Entry 1KQS (X-ray diffraction, 3.10 A resolution); this record covers chains 0 and S of the 32 polymer chains in the assembly.

== Chain 0 ==
Molecule: 23S RRNA
Source organism: Haloarcula marismortui
Sequence (2922 nucleotides; row label = number of the first residue in the row):
     2 UUGGCUACUA UGCCAGCUGG UGGAUUGCUC GGCUCAGGCG CUGAUGAAGG ACGUGCCAAG
    62 CUGCGAUAAG CCAUGGGGAG CCGCACGGAG GCGAAGAACC AUGGAUUUCC GAAUGAGAAU
   122 CUCUCUAACA AUUGCUUCGC GCAAUGAGGA ACCCCGAGAA CUGAAACAUC UCAGUAUCGG
   182 GAGGAACAGA AAACGCAAUG UGAUGUCGUU AGUAACCGCG AGUGAACGCG AUACAGCCCA
   242 AACCGAAGCC CUCACGGGCA AUGUGGUGUC AGGGCUACCU CUCAUCAGCC GACCGUCUCG
   302 ACGAAGUCUC UUGGAACAGA GCGUGAUACA GGGUGACAAC CCCGUACUCG AGACCAGUAC
   362 GACGUGCGGU AGUGCCAGAG UAGCGGGGGU UGGAUAUCCC UCGCGAAUAA CGCAGGCAUC
   422 GACUGCGAAG GCUAAACACA ACCUGAGACC GAUAGUGAAC AAGUAGUGUG AACGAACGCU
   482 GCAAAGUACC CUCAGAAGGG AGGCGAAAUA GAGCAUGAAA UCAGUUGGCG AUCGAGCGAC
   542 AGGGCAUACA AGGUCCCUCG ACGAAUGACC GACGCGCGAG CGUCCAGUAA GACUCACGGG
   602 AAGCCGAUGU UCUGUCGUAC GUUUUGAAAA ACGAGCCAGG GAGUGUGUCU GCAUGGCAAG
   662 UCUAACCGGA GUAUCCGGGG AGGCACAGGG AAACCGACAU GGCCGCAGGG CUUUGCCCGA
   722 GGGCCGCCGU CUUCAAGGGC GGGGAGCCAU GUGGACACGA CCCGAAUCCG GACGAUCUAC
   782 GCAUGGACAA GAUGAAGCGU GCCGAAAGGC ACGUGGAAGU CUGUUAGAGU UGGUGUCCUA
   842 CAAUACCCUC UCGUGAUCUA UGUGUAGGGG UGAAAGGCCC AUCGAGUCCG GCAACAGCUG
   902 GUUCCAAUCG AAACAUGUCG AAGCAUGACC UCCGCCGAGG UAGUCUGUGA GGUAGAGCGA
   962 CCGAUUGGUG UGUCCGCCUC CGAGAGGAGU CGGCACACCU GUCAAACUCC AAACUUACAG
  1022 ACGCCGUUUG ACGCGGGGAU UCCGGUGCGC GGGGUAAGCC UGUGUACCAG GAGGGGAACA
  1082 ACCCAGAGAU AGGUUAAGGU CCCCAAGUGU GGAUUAAGUG UAAUCCUCUG AAGGUGGUCU
  1142 CGAGCCCUAG ACAGCCGGGA GGUGAGCUUA GAAGCAGCUA CCCUCUAAGA AAAGCGUAAC
  1202 AGCUUACCGG CCGAGGUUUG AGGCGCCCAA AAUGAUCGGG ACUCAAAUCC ACCACCGAGA
  1262 CCUGUCCGUA CCACUCAUAC UGGUAAUCGA GUAGAUUGGC GCUCUAAUUG GAUGGAAGUA
  1322 GGGGUGAAAA CUCCUAUGGA CCGAUUAGUG ACGAAAAUCC UGGCCAUAGU AGCAGCGAUA
  1382 GUCGGGUGAG AACCCCGACG GCCUAAUGGA UAAGGGUUCC UCAGCACUGC UGAUCAGCUG
  1442 AGGGUUAGCC GGUCCUAAGU CAUACCGCAA CUCGACUAUG ACGAAAUGGG AAACGGGUUA
  1502 AUAUUCCCGU GCCACUAUGC AGUGAAAGUU GACGCCCUGG GGUCGAUCAC GCUGGGCAUU
  1562 CGCCCAGUCG AACCGUCCAA CUCCGUGGAA GCCGUAAUGG CAGGAAGCGG ACGAACGGCG
  1622 GCAUAGGGAA ACGUGAUUCA ACCUGGGGCC CAUGAAAAGA CGAGCAUAGU GUCCGUACCG
  1682 AGAACCGACA CAGGUGUCCA UGGCGGCGAA AGCCAAGGCC UGUCGGGAGC AACCAACGUU
  1742 AGGGAAUUCG GCAAGUUAGU CCCGUACCUU CGGAAGAAGG GAUGCCUGCU CCGGAACGGA
  1802 GCAGGUCGCA GUGACUCGGA AGCUCGGACU GUCUAGUAAC AACAUAGGUG ACCGCAAAUC
  1862 CGCAAGGACU CGUACGGUCA CUGAAUCCUG CCCAGUGCAG GUAUCUGAAC ACCUCGUACA
  1922 AGAGGACGAA GGACCUGUCA ACGGCGGGGG UAACUAUGAC CCUCUUAAGG UAGCGUAGUA
  1982 CCUUGCCGCA UCAGUAGCGG CUUGCAUGAA UGGAUUAACC AGAGCUUCAC UGUCCCAACG
  2042 UUGGGCCCGG UGAACUGUAC AUUCCAGUGC GGAGUCUGGA GACACCCAGG GGGAAGCGAA
  2102 GACCCUAUGG AGCUUUACUG CAGGCUGUCG CUGAGACGUG GUCGCCGAUG UGCAGCAUAG
  2162 GUAGGAGACA CUACACAGGU ACCCGCGCUA GCGGGCCACC GAGUCAACAG UGAAAUACUA
  2222 CCCGUCGGUG ACUGCGACUC UCACUCCGGG AGGAGGACAC CGAUAGCCGG GCAGUUUGAC
  2282 UGGGGCGGUA CGCGCUCGAA AAGAUAUCGA GCGCGCCCUA UGGCUAUCUC AGCCGGGACA
  2342 GAGACCCGGC GAAGAGUGCA AGAGCAAAAG AUAGCUUGAC AGUGUUCUUC CCAACGAGGA
  2402 ACGCUGACGC GAAAGCGUGG UCUAGCGAAC CAAUUAGCCU GCUUGAUGCG GGCAAUUGAU
  2462 GACAGAAAAG CUACCCUAGG GAUAACAGAG UCGUCACUCG CAAGAGCACA UAUCGACCGA
  2522 GUGGCUUGCU ACCUCGAUGU CGGUUCCCUC CAUCCUGCCC GUGCAGAAGC GGGCAAGGGU
  2582 GAGGUUGUUC GCCUAUUAAA GGAGGUCGUG AGCUGGGUUU AGACCGUCGU GAGACAGGUC
  2642 GGCUGCUAUC UACUGGGUGU GUAAUGGUGU CUGACAAGAA CGACCGUAUA GUACGAGAGG
  2702 AACUACGGUU GGUGGCCACU GGUGUACCGG UUGUUCGAGA GAGCACGUGC CGGGUAGCCA
  2762 CGCCACACGG GGUAAGAGCU GAACGCAUCU AAGCUCGAAA CCCACUUGGA AAAGAGACAC
  2822 CGCCGAGGUC CCGCGUACAA GACGCGGUCG AUAGACUCGG GGUGUGCGCG UCGAGGUAAC
  2882 GAGACGUUAA GCCCACGAGC ACUAACAGAC CAAAGCCAUC AU
Unresolved in the structure: 2-9, 126-127, 715, 971-998, 1560, 1952-1963, 2137-2236, 2339-2343, 2665-2666, 2915-2923
Differences from the reference sequence: conflict C560 (U3155 in 3377779)
Ion coordination: Mg2+ site 1 near G28 (its only coordinating residue here); Na+ site 1: C40, G41; Na+ site 2: G56, A59, G61; Na+ site 3 near U108 (its only coordinating residue here); Mg2+ site 2 near U115 (its only coordinating residue here); Na+ site 4: C141, G142; Na+ site 5 near U146 (its only coordinating residue here); Mg2+ site 3: C162, U2276; K+ site 1: C162, U163, U172; Mg2+ site 4: A165, A167, C168; Na+ site 6: A165, A166; Mg2+ site 5: A166, G219; 63 more Na+ sites not listed; 98 more Mg2+ sites not listed; 1 more K+ sites not listed
Residues lining bound ligands: 6-aminohexanoic acid / biotin / phenylalaninal / puromycin-5'-monophosphate: G2099, A2100, G2102, A2103, C2104, A2486, C2487, A2538, G2540, U2541, C2542, G2588, C2608, G2618, U2619, U2620, U2645, G2646

== Chain S ==
Molecule: Ribosomal protein L24
Source organism: Haloarcula marismortui
UniProt: P10972 (RL24_HALMA); residues 1-119 here = UniProt positions 1-119
Amino-acid sequence (119 residues; each row starts with the number of its first residue):
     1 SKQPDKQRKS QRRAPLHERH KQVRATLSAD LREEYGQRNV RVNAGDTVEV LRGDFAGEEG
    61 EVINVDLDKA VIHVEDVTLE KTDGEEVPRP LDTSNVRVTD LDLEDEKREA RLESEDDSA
Ion coordination: Mg2+: Gln-37, Arg-111, Leu-112, Ser-114, Asp-117; Na+: Ser-94, Asn-95 (shared with U308(0), U335(0), C342(0) of chain 0)

== Chain 0 / chain S interface ==
Pairs across the interface (111; chain 0 residue first):
  U30(0) / Asp-5(S)  hydrogen bond to the sugar
  U30(0) / Arg-8(S)  salt bridge to the phosphate
  C31(0) / Asp-5(S)  phosphate contact
  C31(0) / Arg-8(S)  salt bridge to the phosphate
  C31(0) / Arg-12(S)  salt bridge to the phosphate
  C31(0) / Arg-13(S)  hydrogen bond to the phosphate
  G32(0) / Lys-9(S)  salt bridge to the phosphate
  G32(0) / Arg-13(S)  salt bridge to the phosphate
  G77(0) / His-17(S)  base contact
  G78(0) / His-17(S)  sugar contact
  G79(0) / His-20(S)  sugar contact
  G79(0) / Arg-41(S)  phosphate contact
  G79(0) / Lys-107(S)  hydrogen bond to the base
  G79(0) / Arg-111(S)  salt bridge to the phosphate
  A80(0) / Arg-41(S)  sugar contact
  A80(0) / Asn-43(S)  hydrogen bond to the phosphate
  A80(0) / Arg-111(S)  salt bridge to the phosphate
  G81(0) / Arg-41(S)  salt bridge to the phosphate
  G81(0) / Asn-43(S)  phosphate contact
  G81(0) / Ala-44(S)  hydrogen bond to the phosphate
  G81(0) / Val-65(S)  sugar contact
  G81(0) / Leu-67(S)  phosphate contact
  C82(0) / Leu-16(S)  phosphate contact
  C82(0) / Val-65(S)  phosphate contact
  C82(0) / Asp-66(S)  phosphate contact
  C82(0) / Leu-67(S)  hydrogen bond to the phosphate
  C85(0) / Asp-68(S)  phosphate contact
  C87(0) / Lys-69(S)  hydrogen bond to the base
  A95(0) / Asp-105(S)  base contact
  G97(0) / Asp-105(S)  hydrogen bond to the base
  G97(0) / Glu-106(S)  base contact
  G97(0) / Lys-107(S)  base contact
  A99(0) / Leu-16(S)  sugar contact
  A99(0) / His-17(S)  base contact
  A99(0) / His-20(S)  hydrogen bond to the base
  A99(0) / Leu-67(S)  base contact
  C100(0) / Pro-15(S)  sugar contact
  C100(0) / Leu-16(S)  sugar contact
  C100(0) / His-17(S)  hydrogen bond to the sugar
  C101(0) / Pro-15(S)  sugar contact
  C101(0) / His-17(S)  sugar contact
  C303(0) / Asp-116(S)  sugar contact
  C303(0) / Asp-117(S)  phosphate contact
  C303(0) / Ser-118(S)  phosphate contact
  G304(0) / Ser-118(S)  phosphate contact
  A306(0) / Arg-38(S)  salt bridge to the phosphate
  G307(0) / Arg-32(S)  salt bridge to the phosphate
  G307(0) / Arg-38(S)  salt bridge to the phosphate
  U308(0) / Arg-32(S)  salt bridge to the phosphate
  U308(0) / Arg-38(S)  salt bridge to the phosphate
  U308(0) / Leu-51(S)  base contact
  U308(0) / Arg-52(S)  hydrogen bond to the base
  U308(0) / Ser-94(S)  base contact
  U308(0) / Asn-95(S)  base contact
  U308(0) / Arg-97(S)  salt bridge to the phosphate
  C309(0) / Arg-97(S)  salt bridge to the phosphate
  G315(0) / Asp-54(S)  hydrogen bond to the sugar
  A316(0) / Arg-52(S)  phosphate contact
  A316(0) / Asp-54(S)  sugar contact
  A317(0) / Arg-52(S)  phosphate contact
  C318(0) / Arg-52(S)  salt bridge to the phosphate
  A331(0) / Ser-1(S)  base contact
  G332(0) / Lys-2(S)  hydrogen bond to the sugar
  G332(0) / Gln-3(S)  sugar contact
  G332(0) / Pro-4(S)  sugar contact
  G332(0) / Gln-7(S)  hydrogen bond to the base
  G333(0) / Pro-4(S)  sugar contact
  G333(0) / Gln-7(S)  sugar contact
  G333(0) / Arg-8(S)  hydrogen bond to the phosphate
  G333(0) / Gln-11(S)  hydrogen bond to the sugar
  G334(0) / Arg-8(S)  salt bridge to the phosphate
  G334(0) / Gln-11(S)  sugar contact
  G334(0) / Ser-94(S)  hydrogen bond to the base
  U335(0) / Asp-92(S)  sugar contact
  U335(0) / Asn-95(S)  hydrogen bond to the sugar
  G336(0) / Gly-53(S)  base contact
  G336(0) / Asp-54(S)  hydrogen bond to the base
  G336(0) / Arg-89(S)  base contact
  G336(0) / Asn-95(S)  hydrogen bond to the phosphate
  C342(0) / Thr-26(S)  phosphate contact
  C342(0) / Ser-94(S)  hydrogen bond to the sugar
  C343(0) / Lys-21(S)  sugar contact
  C343(0) / Arg-24(S)  sugar contact
  C343(0) / Thr-26(S)  hydrogen bond to the phosphate
  C343(0) / Arg-38(S)  phosphate contact
  C343(0) / Asn-39(S)  phosphate contact
  C344(0) / Lys-21(S)  sugar contact
  C344(0) / Arg-24(S)  salt bridge to the phosphate
  C344(0) / Asn-39(S)  phosphate contact
  G345(0) / Lys-21(S)  phosphate contact
  G446(0) / Ser-1(S)  phosphate contact
  G446(0) / Lys-6(S)  salt bridge to the phosphate
  A447(0) / Ser-1(S)  phosphate contact
  A447(0) / Lys-2(S)  hydrogen bond to the phosphate
  A447(0) / Gln-3(S)  phosphate contact
  G448(0) / Lys-2(S)  salt bridge to the phosphate
  G448(0) / Gln-3(S)  hydrogen bond to the base
  C483(0) / Arg-89(S)  hydrogen bond to the base
  A484(0) / Leu-79(S)  sugar contact
  A484(0) / Arg-89(S)  hydrogen bond to the sugar
  A484(0) / Pro-90(S)  sugar contact
  A485(0) / Pro-90(S)  phosphate contact
  A486(0) / Leu-79(S)  sugar contact
  A486(0) / Glu-80(S)  hydrogen bond to the sugar
  A486(0) / Lys-81(S)  salt bridge to the phosphate
  A486(0) / Val-87(S)  phosphate contact
  G487(0) / Lys-81(S)  phosphate contact
  G487(0) / Thr-82(S)  hydrogen bond to the phosphate
  U488(0) / Thr-82(S)  sugar contact
  A489(0) / Thr-82(S)  base contact
  A489(0) / Asp-83(S)  sugar contact
Also at the interface, not in a pair above, chain 0 (51 interface residues in all): C83, G301, A302, G452, G504
Also at the interface, not in a pair above, chain S (57 interface residues in all): Glu-18, Ala-25, Val-42, Arg-108

== In short ==
51 residues of chain 0 face 57 of chain S across their interface, with 28 hydrogen bonds and 21 salt bridges.
Polar contacts include G79(0)/Lys-107(S), C87(0)/Lys-69(S) and G97(0)/Asp-105(S). Chain 0 binds
6-aminohexanoic acid / biotin / phenylalaninal / puromycin-5'-monophosphate.
Chain 0 is 23S RRNA and chain S is Ribosomal protein L24, both from Haloarcula marismortui; the structure, The
Haloarcula marismortui 50S Complexed with a Pretranslocational Intermediate in Protein Synthesis, was
determined by X-ray diffraction.
